Entry 7PHQ (electron microscopy, 8.45 A resolution (very low resolution: no residue pairs are listed; an interface is given only as per-side residue counts)); this record covers chains B and N of the 10 polymer chains in the assembly.

== Chain B ==
Protein: Divalent metal cation transporter MntH
From: Staphylococcus capitis
UniProt: A0A4U9TNH6 (A0A4U9TNH6_STACP); residue numbers follow UniProt; this construct covers 43-448
Chain sequence (427 residues; row label = number of the first residue in the row):
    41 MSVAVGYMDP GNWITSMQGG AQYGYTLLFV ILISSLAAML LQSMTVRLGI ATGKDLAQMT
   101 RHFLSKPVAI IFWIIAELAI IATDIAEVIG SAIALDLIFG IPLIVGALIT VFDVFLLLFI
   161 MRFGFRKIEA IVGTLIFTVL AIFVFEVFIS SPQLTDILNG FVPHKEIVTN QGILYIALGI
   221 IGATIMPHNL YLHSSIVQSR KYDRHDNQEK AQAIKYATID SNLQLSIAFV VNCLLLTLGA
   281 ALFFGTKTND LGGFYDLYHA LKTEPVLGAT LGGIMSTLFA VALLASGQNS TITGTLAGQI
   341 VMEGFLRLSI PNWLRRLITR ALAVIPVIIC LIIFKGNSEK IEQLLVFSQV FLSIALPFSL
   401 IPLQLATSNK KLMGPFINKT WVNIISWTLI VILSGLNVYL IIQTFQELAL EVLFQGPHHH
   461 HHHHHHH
Disordered / not traced: 439-467
Construct notes: initiating methionine (41); expression tag (42, 449-467)

== Chain N ==
Protein: DMT-Nb16_4
From: synthetic construct
Chain sequence (130 residues; row label = number of the first residue in the row; a row labelled like 82a-82c holds insertion residues (82a, then the next letters in order)):
     1 QRQLVESGGG LVQPGGSLRL SCAASRSIFS IDTAGWFRQA PGKEREGVAT ITRDGNANYA
    61 DSVKGRFTIS RDRARNTVYL QM
82a-82c NSL
    83 EPEDTAVYYC NAAIRTTV
100a-100e RTSAQ
   101 EYWGKGTPVT VSSHHHHHHE PE
Disordered / not traced: 114-122
Cystine bridges: Cys22-Cys92

== Chain B / chain N interface ==
At this resolution (8 A) residue pairs are not listed: 22 residues of chain B and 17 of chain N lie at the interface.

== Summary ==
The interface between chain B and chain N involves 22 residues on one side and 17 on the other.
Chain B is Divalent metal cation transporter MntH (Staphylococcus capitis) and chain N is DMT-Nb16_4
(synthetic construct); the structure, Structure of homo-dimeric Staphylococcus capitis divalent metal ion
transporter (DMT) by NabFab-fiducial assisted cryo-EM, was determined by electron microscopy, deposited
together with 7PHP, 7PIJ and 7RTH.
